PDB entry 5VI8 | X-ray diffraction, 2.76 A resolution | chains A and C of the 10 polymer chains in the assembly

[Chain A]
Molecule: DNA-directed RNA polymerase subunit alpha
Source organism: Mycobacterium smegmatis (strain ATCC 700084 / mc(2)155)
Notes: EC 2.7.7.6
UniProt: A0QSL8 (RPOA_MYCS2); residue numbers follow UniProt; this construct covers 1-350
Chain sequence (350 residues; each row starts with the number of its first residue):
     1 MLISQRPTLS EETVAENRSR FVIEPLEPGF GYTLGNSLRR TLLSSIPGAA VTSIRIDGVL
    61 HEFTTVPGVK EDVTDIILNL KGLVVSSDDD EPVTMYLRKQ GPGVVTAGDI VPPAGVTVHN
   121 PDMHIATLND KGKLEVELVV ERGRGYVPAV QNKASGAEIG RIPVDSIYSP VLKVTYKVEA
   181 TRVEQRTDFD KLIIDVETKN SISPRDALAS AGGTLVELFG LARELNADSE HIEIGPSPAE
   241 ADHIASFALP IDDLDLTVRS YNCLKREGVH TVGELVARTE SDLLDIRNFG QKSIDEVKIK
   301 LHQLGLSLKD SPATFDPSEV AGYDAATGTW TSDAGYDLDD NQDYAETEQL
Unresolved in the structure: 182-184, 222-350

[Chain C]
Molecule: DNA-directed RNA polymerase subunit beta
Source organism: Mycobacterium smegmatis (strain ATCC 700084 / mc(2)155)
Notes: EC 2.7.7.6
UniProt: P60281 (RPOB_MYCS2); residues 1-1169 here = UniProt positions 1-1169
Chain sequence (1169 residues; each row starts with the number of its first residue):
     1 MLEGCILAVS SQSKSNAITN NSVPGAPNRV SFAKLREPLE VPGLLDVQTD SFEWLVGSDR
    61 WRQAAIDRGE ENPVGGLEEV LAELSPIEDF SGSMSLSFSD PRFDEVKASV DECKDKDMTY
   121 AAPLFVTAEF INNNTGEIKS QTVFMGDFPM MTEKGTFIIN GTERVVVSQL VRSPGVYFDE
   181 TIDKSTEKTL HSVKVIPGRG AWLEFDVDKR DTVGVRIDRK RRQPVTVLLK ALGWTNEQIV
   241 ERFGFSEIMM GTLEKDTTSG TDEALLDIYR KLRPGEPPTK ESAQTLLENL FFKEKRYDLA
   301 RVGRYKVNKK LGLNAGKPIT SSTLTEEDVV ATIEYLVRLH EGQTSMTVPG GVEVPVEVDD
   361 IDHFGNRRLR TVGELIQNQI RVGLSRMERV VRERMTTQDV EAITPQTLIN IRPVVAAIKE
   421 FFGTSQLSQF MDQNNPLSGL THKRRLSALG PGGLSRERAG LEVRDVHPSH YGRMCPIETP
   481 EGPNIGLIGS LSVYARVNPF GFIETPYRKV ENGVVTDQID YLTADEEDRH VVAQANSPTD
   541 ENGRFTEDRV MVRKKGGEVE FVSADQVDYM DVSPRQMVSV ATAMIPFLEH DDANRALMGA
   601 NMQRQAVPLV RSEAPLVGTG MELRAAIDAG DVVVADKTGV IEEVSADYIT VMADDGTRQS
   661 YRLRKFARSN HGTCANQRPI VDAGQRVEAG QVIADGPCTQ NGEMALGKNL LVAIMPWEGH
   721 NYEDAIILSN RLVEEDVLTS IHIEEHEIDA RDTKLGAEEI TRDIPNVSDE VLADLDERGI
   781 VRIGAEVRDG DILVGKVTPK GETELTPEER LLRAIFGEKA REVRDTSLKV PHGESGKVIG
   841 IRVFSREDDD ELPAGVNELV RVYVAQKRKI SDGDKLAGRH GNKGVIGKIL PVEDMPFLPD
   901 GTPVDIILNT HGVPRRMNIG QILETHLGWV AKAGWNIDVA AGVPDWASKL PEELYSAPAD
   961 STVATPVFDG AQEGELAGLL GSTLPNRDGE VMVDADGKST LFDGRSGEPF PYPVTVGYMY
  1021 ILKLHHLVDD KIHARSTGPY SMITQQPLGG KAQFGGQRFG EMECWAMQAY GAAYTLQELL
  1081 TIKSDDTVGR VKVYEAIVKG ENIPEPGIPE SFKVLLKELQ SLCLNVEVLS SDGAAIEMRD
  1141 GDDEDLERAA ANLGINLSRN ESASVEDLA
Unresolved in the structure: 1-20, 206-214, 312-322, 1140-1169

[Interface between chain A and chain C]
Residue-residue contacts (75):
  R18(A) with R987(C); D988(C), salt bridge
  Y32(A) with G1007(C); P1009(C)
  N36(A) with F897(C); D1003(C); G1004(C), hydrogen bond (side chain-backbone); R1005(C), hydrogen bond (side chain-backbone); S1006(C); G1007(C)
  R39(A) with E893(C), hydrogen bond (side chain-backbone); F897(C); G901(C); P903(C)
  R40(A) with E893(C), salt bridge; D894(C), salt bridge; G1004(C), hydrogen bond (side chain-backbone)
  S44(A) with E893(C)
  L60(A) with G784(C)
  H61(A) with G784(C); V838(C); I839(C), hydrogen bond (side chain-backbone)
  E62(A) with K867(C), salt bridge
  F63(A) with F666(C); I741(C), hydrophobic; I839(C), hydrophobic
  T65(A) with A646(C); D647(C), hydrogen bond; K665(C)
  V66(A) with D647(C)
  G68(A) with S645(C), hydrogen bond (backbone-side chain)
  V69(A) with S645(C); A646(C), hydrogen bond (backbone-backbone)
  K70(A) with A646(C); P679(C); V681(C), hydrogen bond (side chain-backbone); D682(C), salt bridge
  D72(A) with K665(C), salt bridge; N676(C); R678(C), salt bridge
  T74(A) with F666(C); R678(C); K867(C)
  D75(A) with R611(C), salt bridge; R678(C), salt bridge
  L78(A) with R611(C)
  N79(A) with R611(C)
  K81(A) with E734(C), hydrogen bond (side chain-backbone)
  N129(A) with E643(C)
  K131(A) with E643(C), salt bridge; Y648(C)
  Y146(A) with V733(C); E734(C); K869(C), hydrogen bond
  Q151(A) with E786(C); K837(C)
  N152(A) with E786(C), hydrogen bond (backbone-side chain); K837(C), hydrogen bond
  K153(A) with E786(C)
  I159(A) with I783(C); G784(C); A785(C), hydrophobic
  D165(A) with D736(C); K869(C), salt bridge
  K173(A) with D900(C); G901(C); T902(C), hydrogen bond
  V174(A) with G901(C)
  T175(A) with P899(C), hydrogen bond (side chain-backbone); D900(C); G901(C), hydrogen bond (side chain-backbone)
  Y176(A) with F897(C); F1002(C), hydrophobic; G1007(C), hydrogen bond (side chain-backbone)
  E197(A) with R987(C), salt bridge
Other interface residues (no listed pair), chain A (42 interface residues in all): R20, T33, L43, T64, P67, E71, I167, L172
Other interface residues (no listed pair), chain C (51 interface residues in all): V610, V644, E735, A865, Q866, V892, L898, E1008

[Summary]
Chain A and chain C form an interface of 42 and 51 residues respectively; the contacts include 17 hydrogen
bonds and 12 salt bridges. Polar pairs include R18(A)-D988(C), R40(A)-E893(C) and R40(A)-D894(C).
Here chain A is DNA-directed RNA polymerase subunit alpha and chain C is DNA-directed RNA polymerase subunit
beta, both from Mycobacterium smegmatis (strain ATCC 700084 / mc(2)155). Entry 5VI8 (Structure of a
mycobacterium smegmatis transcription initiation complex with an upstream-fork promoter fragment) was
determined by X-ray diffraction together with 5VI5 from the same study.
